4L8W - chains E and G of the 6 polymer chains in the assembly; structure by X-ray diffraction, 2.39 A resolution.

# Chain E (and G)
Molecule: Gamma-glutamyl hydrolase
Organism: Danio rerio
Notes: EC 3.4.19.9; chain G of this document is another copy of the same molecule, construct and numbering; everything in this record applies to it too
UniProt: Q6NY42 (Q6NY42_DANRE); residues -20 to 291 here correspond to UniProt positions 1-312 (UniProt number = residue number + 21)
Chain sequence (312 residues; numbered -20 to 291; the number before each row is that of its first residue; numbers below 1 keep their minus sign (Met-20 is residue -20)):
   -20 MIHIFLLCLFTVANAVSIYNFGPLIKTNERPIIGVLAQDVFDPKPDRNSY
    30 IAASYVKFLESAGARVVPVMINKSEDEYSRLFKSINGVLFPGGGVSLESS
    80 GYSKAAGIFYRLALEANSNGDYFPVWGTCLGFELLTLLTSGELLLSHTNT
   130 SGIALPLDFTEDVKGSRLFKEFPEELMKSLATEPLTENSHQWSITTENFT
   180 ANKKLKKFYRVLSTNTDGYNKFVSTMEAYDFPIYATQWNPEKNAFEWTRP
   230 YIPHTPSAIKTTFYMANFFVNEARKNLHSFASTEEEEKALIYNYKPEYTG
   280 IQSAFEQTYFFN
Unresolved in the structure: -20 to 4
Differences from the reference sequence: engineered mutation Asn218 (His239 in Q6NY42)

# How chain E and chain G interact
Contacting residue pairs (18; chain E residue first):
  Lys52(E) - Glu263(G)
  Ser53(E) - Glu263(G)  hydrogen bond
  Asp55(E) - Ala260(G)
  Asp55(E) - Ser261(G)
  Glu56(E) - Ser261(G)  hydrogen bond
  Glu56(E) - Glu263(G)
  Glu56(E) - Glu264(G)
  Arg59(E) - Glu264(G)  salt bridge
  Ala260(E) - Asp55(G)
  Ala260(E) - Arg59(G)
  Ser261(E) - Asp55(G)
  Ser261(E) - Glu56(G)  hydrogen bond
  Glu263(E) - Lys52(G)
  Glu263(E) - Ser53(G)  hydrogen bond
  Glu263(E) - Glu56(G)
  Glu264(E) - Glu56(G)
  Glu264(E) - Arg59(G)  salt bridge
  Glu264(E) - Glu264(G)
Interface residues without a listed pair, chain E (10 interface residues in all): Thr262

# In short
10 residues of chain E face 9 of chain G across their interface; the contacts include 4 hydrogen bonds and 2
salt bridges. Polar contacts include Arg59(E)-Glu264(G), Ser53(E)-Glu263(G) and Glu56(E)-Ser261(G).
Both chains are Gamma-glutamyl hydrolase (Danio rerio). Entry 4L8W (Crystal structure of gamma glutamyl
hydrolase (H218N) from zebrafish complex with MTX polyglutamate) was determined by X-ray diffraction,
deposited together with 4L8F and 4L8Y.
